Entry 4LEY (X-ray diffraction, 2.50 A resolution); this record covers chains C and J of the 6 polymer chains in the assembly.

Chain C:
Protein: Cyclic GMP-AMP synthase
Organism: Mus musculus
Notes: EC 2.7.7.-; fragment: Catalytic domain
Reference sequence: Q8C6L5 (CGAS_MOUSE); residues 142-507 here = UniProt positions 142-507
Sequence (366 residues; numbered 142 to 507; the number before each row is that of its first residue):
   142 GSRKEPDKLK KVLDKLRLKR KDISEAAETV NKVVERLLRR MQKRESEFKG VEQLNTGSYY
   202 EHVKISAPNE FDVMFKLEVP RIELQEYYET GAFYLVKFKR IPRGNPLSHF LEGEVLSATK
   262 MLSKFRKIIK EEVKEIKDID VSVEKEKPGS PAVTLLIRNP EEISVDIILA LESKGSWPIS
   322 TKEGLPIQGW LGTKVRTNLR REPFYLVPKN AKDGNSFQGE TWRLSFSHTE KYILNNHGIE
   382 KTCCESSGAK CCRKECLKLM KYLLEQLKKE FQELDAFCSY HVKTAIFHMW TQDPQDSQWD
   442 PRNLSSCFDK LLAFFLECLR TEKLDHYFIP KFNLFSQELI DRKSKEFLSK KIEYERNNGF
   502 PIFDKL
Unresolved in the structure: 142-148
UniProt features mapped onto this chain:
  - region: Lys-372 to Lys-395 (DNA-binding)
  - motif: Leu-154 to Leu-159 (Nuclear export signal), Asp-281 to Ser-291 (Nuclear localization signal)
  - binding site (GTP): Thr-197, Asp-307, Arg-364 to Glu-371
  - binding site (ATP): Ser-199, Glu-371, Lys-402, Ser-420 to Lys-424
  - binding site (Mg(2+)): Glu-211, Asp-213, Asp-307
  - binding site (2',3'-cGAMP): Asp-213, Gly-290, Asp-307, Lys-350, Arg-364 to Ser-366
  - binding site (Zn(2+)): His-378, Cys-384, Cys-385, Cys-392
  - site: Arg-241 (Arginine-anchor), Asp-307, Ile-308 (Cleavage)
  - modified residue: Lys-156 (N6-lactoyllysine), Glu-176 (PolyADP-ribosyl glutamic acid), Ser-199 (Phosphoserine), Tyr-201 (Phosphotyrosine), Glu-272 (5-glutamyl polyglutamate), Ser-291 (Phosphoserine), Glu-302 (5-glutamyl glutamate), Lys-372 (N6-acetyllysine), Lys-382 (N6-acetyllysine), Lys-402 (N6-acetyllysine), Ser-420 (Phosphoserine), Lys-491 (N6-methyllysine)
  - lipidation (S-palmitoyl cysteine): Cys-392, Cys-393, Cys-459
  - cross-link (Glycyl lysine isopeptide (Lys-Gly)): Lys-217 (interchain with G-Cter in SUMO), Lys-271 (interchain with G-Cter in ubiquitin), Lys-335 (interchain with G-Cter in SUMO), Lys-372 (interchain with G-Cter in SUMO), Lys-382 (interchain with G-Cter in SUMO), Lys-399 (interchain with G-Cter in ubiquitin), Lys-402 (interchain with G-Cter in ubiquitin), Lys-409 (interchain with G-Cter in ubiquitin), Lys-410 (interchain with G-Cter in ubiquitin), Lys-464 (interchain with G-Cter in SUMO)
  - mutagenesis: Lys-156 (K156Q: Mimics lactylation; knockin mice show higher mortality following HSV-1 infection), Asn-172 (N172K: Induces alteration of the DNA-binding surface and leads to decreased synthesis of cyclic GMP-AMP (cGAMP); when associated with L-180), Glu-176 (E176A: Abolished poly-ADP-ribosylation by PARP1, stimulating interferon production in knockin mice), Arg-180 (R180L: Induces alteration of the DNA-binding surface and leads to decreased synthesis of cyclic GMP-AMP (cGAMP); when associated with K-182), Gly-198 (G198A: Abolishes stimulation of interferon production; when associated with A-199), Ser-199 (S199A: Abolishes stimulation of interferon production; when associated with A-199), Tyr-201 (Y201E: Phosphomimetic mutant; reduced translocation to the nucleus following treatment with etoposide), Glu-211 to Asp-213 (Abolished nucleotidyltransferase activity. Does not affect nuclear localization and tethering to chromatin), Glu-211 (E211A: Abolishes ability to promote type-I interferon production), Asp-213 (D213A: Abolishes ability to promote type-I interferon production), Lys-217 (K217R: Reduced sumoylation), Arg-222 (R222E: Impaired tethering to chromatin, leading to constitutive activation in the absence of DNA), 31 further mutagenesis entries in UniProt
Metal / ion sites: Zn2+: His-378, Cys-384, Cys-385, Cys-392
Reported in the primary citation:
  - binding site for 18 bp dsDNA (chain J): Lys-151, Ser-165, Ala-168, Asn-196, Tyr-200, Arg-222, Arg-342, Lys-372
  - binding site for 18 bp dsDNA: Arg-158, Lys-160, Arg-161, Arg-180, Lys-184, His-203, Lys-335, Thr-338, Lys-395
  - mutagenesis - K151E, R158E, K160E, R161E, K162E, S165E, R180E, R222E (more than 50%), K240E (more than 50%), K315E, K323E (more than 50%), K372E, K395E: decreased catalytic activity
  - mutagenesis - K184E: unchanged catalytic activity
  - mutagenesis - K335E, R342E, K382A, E386A: abolished catalytic activity
  - mutagenesis - R158E, K372E, K382A, E386A, K395E: decreased signaling
  - mutagenesis - K184E, R222E, K240E, R342E: unchanged signaling
  - mutagenesis - R222E/R342E, K335E: abolished signaling
  - mutagenesis - K151E, R158E, K160E, K162E, S165E, R180E, K184E, R222E, K240E, K315E, K323E, K335E, R342E, K372E, K382A, K395E: decreased binding to DNA
  - mutagenesis - E386A: unchanged binding to DNA
  - catalytic residues: Asp-213, Asp-307 (proposed by the authors, not directly observed)

Chain J:
Molecule: 18 bp dsDNA
Sequence (18 nucleotides; each row starts with the number of its first residue):
     1 ATCTGTACAT GTACAGAT

Interface between chain C and chain J:
Contacting residue pairs - 16 pairs, chain C then chain J:
  Lys-151(C) with DT2(J), salt bridge to the phosphate
  Arg-161(C) with DA7(J), base contact; DC8(J), hydrogen bond to the base; DA9(J), sugar contact
  Ile-164(C) with DT10(J), sugar contact
  Ser-165(C) with DA9(J), phosphate contact; DT10(J), hydrogen bond to the phosphate
  Ala-168(C) with DT10(J), phosphate contact; DG11(J), phosphate contact
  Asn-172(C) with DG11(J), hydrogen bond to the phosphate
  Asn-196(C) with DT12(J), hydrogen bond to the phosphate
  Tyr-200(C) with DT10(J), hydrogen bond to the phosphate; DG11(J), hydrogen bond to the phosphate
  Tyr-201(C) with DG11(J), phosphate contact; DT12(J), phosphate contact
  Lys-372(C) with DT12(J), salt bridge to the phosphate

In short:
10 residues of chain C face 7 of chain J across their interface; the contacts include 6 hydrogen bonds and 2
salt bridges. Among the polar pairs are Arg-161(C)/DC8(J), Ser-165(C)/DT10(J) and Asn-172(C)/DG11(J). From the
paper: catalytic residues Asp-213(C) and Asp-307(C); K151E, R158E and K160E of chain C, among others, reduce
binding to DNA; 19 substitutions were tested in all.
Here chain C is Cyclic GMP-AMP synthase (Mus musculus) and chain J is 18 bp dsDNA. Entry 4LEY (Structure of
mouse cGAS bound to 18 bp DNA) was determined by X-ray diffraction (same publication as 4LEV, 4LEW and 4LEZ).
